PDB entry 8T7R | X-ray diffraction, 3.84 A resolution | chains G and H of the 50 polymer chains in the assembly

# Chain G
Protein: MHC class I antigen (Fragment)
From: Homo sapiens
UniProtKB: F6IQR9 (F6IQR9_HUMAN); residues 1-274 here correspond to UniProt positions 25-298 (UniProt number = residue number + 24)
Amino-acid sequence (274 residues; numbered 1 to 274; the number before each row is that of its first residue):
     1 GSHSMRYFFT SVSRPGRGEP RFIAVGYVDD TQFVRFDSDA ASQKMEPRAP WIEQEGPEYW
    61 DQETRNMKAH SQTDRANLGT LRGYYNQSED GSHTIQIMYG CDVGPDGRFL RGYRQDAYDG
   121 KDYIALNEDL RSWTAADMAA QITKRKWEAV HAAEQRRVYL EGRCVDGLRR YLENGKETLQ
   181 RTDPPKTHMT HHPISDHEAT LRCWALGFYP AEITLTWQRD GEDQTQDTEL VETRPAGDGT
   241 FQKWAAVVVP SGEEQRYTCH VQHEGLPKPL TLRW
Cystine bridges: Cys101-Cys164, Cys203-Cys259
Reported in the primary citation:
  - specificity-determining residues: Val158, Arg163, Asp166
  - mutagenesis - V158A, R163T, D166E: decreased binding to appAbs

# Chain H
Protein: Beta-2-microglobulin
From: Homo sapiens
UniProtKB: P61769 (B2MG_HUMAN); residues 1-99 here correspond to UniProt positions 21-119 (UniProt number = residue number + 20)
Amino-acid sequence (99 residues; row label = number of the first residue in the row):
     1 IQRTPKIQVY SRHPAENGKS NFLNCYVSGF HPSDIEVDLL KNGERIEKVE HSDLSFSKDW
    61 SFYLLYYTEF TPTEKDEYAC RVNHVTLSQP KIVKWDRDM
Cystine bridges: Cys25-Cys80
Swiss-Prot annotation at these positions:
  - modified residue: Gln2 (Pyrrolidone carboxylic acid)
  - glycosylation: Ile1 (N-linked (Glc) (glycation) isoleucine), Lys19 (N-linked (Glc) (glycation) lysine), Lys41 (N-linked (Glc) (glycation) lysine), Lys48 (N-linked (Glc) (glycation) lysine), Lys58 (N-linked (Glc) (glycation) lysine), Lys91 (N-linked (Glc) (glycation) lysine), Lys94 (N-linked (Glc) (glycation) lysine)

# How chain G and chain H interact
Pairs across the interface (60):
  Phe8(G) - Ser55(H)
  Phe8(G) - Phe56(H)  hydrophobic
  Phe9(G) - Phe56(H)
  Thr10(G) - Leu54(H)
  Thr10(G) - Phe56(H)
  Thr10(G) - Phe62(H)
  Val12(G) - Ser33(H)
  Ile23(G) - Leu54(H)
  Val25(G) - Asp53(H)
  Val25(G) - Leu54(H)
  Tyr27(G) - Ser55(H)
  Tyr27(G) - Tyr63(H)  hydrogen bond
  Gln32(G) - Asp53(H)  hydrogen bond
  Arg35(G) - Asp53(H)  salt bridge
  Arg48(G) - Asp53(H)  salt bridge
  Thr94(G) - His31(H)
  Gln96(G) - His31(H)  hydrogen bond
  Gln96(G) - Phe56(H)
  Gln96(G) - Trp60(H)  hydrogen bond (side chain-backbone)
  Gln96(G) - Phe62(H)
  Ile97(G) - Phe56(H)
  Met98(G) - Phe56(H)  hydrophobic
  Met98(G) - Lys58(H)
  Gln115(G) - Lys58(H)  hydrogen bond
  Gln115(G) - Trp60(H)
  Asp116(G) - Trp60(H)
  Ala117(G) - Trp60(H)  hydrophobic
  Asp119(G) - His31(H)
  Gly120(G) - Arg3(H)
  Gly120(G) - His31(H)  hydrogen bond (backbone-side chain)
  Gly120(G) - Asp59(H)
  Gly120(G) - Trp60(H)
  Asp122(G) - Trp60(H)  hydrogen bond
  Thr190(G) - Asp98(H)  hydrogen bond
  His192(G) - Asp98(H)  salt bridge
  Arg202(G) - Asp98(H)  salt bridge
  Arg202(G) - Met99(H)
  Trp204(G) - Asp98(H)  hydrogen bond
  Trp204(G) - Met99(H)
  Val231(G) - Gln8(H)
  Glu232(G) - Lys6(H)  salt bridge
  Glu232(G) - Gln8(H)
  Glu232(G) - Tyr26(H)
  Glu232(G) - Ser28(H)  hydrogen bond
  Arg234(G) - Gln8(H)
  Arg234(G) - Tyr10(H)
  Arg234(G) - Met99(H)  hydrogen bond (side chain-backbone)
  Pro235(G) - Tyr10(H)  hydrogen bond (backbone-side chain)
  Pro235(G) - Asn24(H)
  Pro235(G) - Tyr26(H)
  Pro235(G) - Leu65(H)  hydrophobic
  Ala236(G) - Arg12(H)
  Ala236(G) - Asn24(H)  hydrogen bond (backbone-side chain)
  Gly237(G) - Arg12(H)  hydrogen bond (backbone-side chain)
  Asp238(G) - Arg12(H)
  Asp238(G) - His13(H)  salt bridge
  Gln242(G) - Tyr10(H)
  Gln242(G) - Ser11(H)
  Gln242(G) - Arg12(H)  hydrogen bond (side chain-backbone)
  Trp244(G) - Met99(H)  hydrogen bond (side chain-backbone)
Other interface residues (no listed pair), chain G (34 interface residues in all): Thr233
Other interface residues (no listed pair), chain H (25 interface residues in all): Pro32

# Summary
34 residues of chain G and 25 residues of chain H are in contact, with 16 hydrogen bonds and 6 salt bridges.
Polar pairs include Arg35(G)-Asp53(H), Arg48(G)-Asp53(H) and His192(G)-Asp98(H). From the paper: V158A, R163T
and D166E of chain G reduce binding to appAbs; specificity determinants Val158(G), Arg163(G) and Asp166(G).
Chain G is MHC class I antigen (Fragment) and chain H is Beta-2-microglobulin, both from Homo sapiens; the
structure, Crystal structure of human leukocyte antigen A*0101 in complex with the Fab of alloreactive
antibody E07, was determined by X-ray diffraction together with 8T6M from the same study.
